PDB entry 9DIQ | X-ray diffraction, 2.69 A resolution | chains I and B of the 6 polymer chains in the assembly

Chain I:
Molecule: Hemagglutinin HA1
Source organism: Influenza A virus
UniProt: A0A6B7HPT9 (A0A6B7HPT9_9INFA); the construct lacks a stretch of the UniProt sequence, so the offset changes along the chain: 11-55 = UniProt 1-45; 56-83 = UniProt 47-74; 84-96 = UniProt 76-88; 97-125 = UniProt 90-118; 3 more segments
Sequence (325 residues; each row starts with the number of its first residue; a row labelled like 125A-125B holds insertion residues (125A, then the next letters in order)):
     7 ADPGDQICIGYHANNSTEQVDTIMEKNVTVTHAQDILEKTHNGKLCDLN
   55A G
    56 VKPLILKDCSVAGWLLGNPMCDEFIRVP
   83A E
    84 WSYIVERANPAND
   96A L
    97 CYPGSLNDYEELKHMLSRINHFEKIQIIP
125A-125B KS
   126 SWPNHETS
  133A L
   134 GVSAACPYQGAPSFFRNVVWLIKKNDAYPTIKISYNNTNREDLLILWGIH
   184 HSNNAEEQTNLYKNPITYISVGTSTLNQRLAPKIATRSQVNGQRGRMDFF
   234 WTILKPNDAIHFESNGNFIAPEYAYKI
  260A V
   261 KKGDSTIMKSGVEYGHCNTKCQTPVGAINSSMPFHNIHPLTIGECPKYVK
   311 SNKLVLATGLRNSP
Unresolved in the structure: 7-9
Sequence notes: expression tag (7-10); conflict Met111 (Leu104 in A0A6B7HPT9), Gln122 (Leu115 in A0A6B7HPT9), Ile199 (Thr195 in A0A6B7HPT9), Ala214 (Val210 in A0A6B7HPT9)
Cystine bridges: Cys52-Cys277, Cys64-Cys76, Cys97-Cys139, Cys281-Cys305
Covalently attached groups: N-acetylglucosamine (NAG) linked to Asn169

Chain B:
Molecule: Hemagglutinin HA2
Source organism: Influenza A virus
UniProt: A0A6B7HQ27 (A0A6B7HQ27_9INFA); residues 1-174 here correspond to UniProt positions 330-503 (UniProt number = residue number + 329)
Sequence (176 residues; row label = number of the first residue in the row):
     1 GLFGAIAGFIEGGWQGMVDGWYGYHHSNEQGSGYAADKESTQKAIDGVTN
    51 KVNSIIDKMNTQFEAVGREFNNLERRIENLNKKMEDGFLDVWTYNAELLV
   101 LMENERTLDFHDSNVKNLYDKVRLQLRDNAKELGNGCFEFYHKCDNECME
   151 SVRNGTYDYPQYSEEARLKREEISSG
Unresolved in the structure: 1-4, 175-176
Sequence notes: expression tag (175-176)
Cystine bridges: Cys144-Cys148

Interface between chain I and chain B:
Residue-residue contacts (11):
  Asp104(I) - Leu73(B)
  Glu106(I) - Arg76(B)
  Glu107(I) - Asn72(B)
  Glu107(I) - Leu73(B)
  Glu107(I) - Glu74(B)  hydrogen bond (side chain-backbone)
  Glu107(I) - Arg75(B)  hydrogen bond (side chain-backbone)
  Glu107(I) - Arg76(B)  salt bridge
  His110(I) - Arg75(B)
  His110(I) - Arg76(B)
  His110(I) - Asn79(B)
  Lys307(I) - Asp90(B)
Interface residues without a listed pair, chain I (6 interface residues in all): Trp234
Interface residues without a listed pair, chain B (8 interface residues in all): Ile77

In short:
6 residues of chain I face 8 of chain B across their interface, with 2 hydrogen bonds and 1 salt bridge. Among
the polar pairs are Glu107(I)-Arg76(B), Glu107(I)-Glu74(B) and Glu107(I)-Arg75(B). Covalently linked
N-acetylglucosamine: at Asn169(I).
Chain I is Hemagglutinin HA1 and chain B is Hemagglutinin HA2, both from Influenza A virus; the structure,
Crystal structure of Apo-H5 hemagglutinin from the influenza virus A/Texas/37/2024 (H5N1), was determined by
X-ray diffraction, deposited together with 9DIO and 9DIP.
